Entry 8RE8 (X-ray diffraction, 1.85 A resolution); this record covers chains A and B.

== Chain A ==
Molecule: Aspartyl/asparaginyl beta-hydroxylase
Organism: Homo sapiens
Notes: EC 1.14.11.16
UniProtKB: Q12797 (ASPH_HUMAN); residues 315-758 here = UniProt positions 315-758
Amino-acid sequence (444 residues; each row starts with the number of its first residue):
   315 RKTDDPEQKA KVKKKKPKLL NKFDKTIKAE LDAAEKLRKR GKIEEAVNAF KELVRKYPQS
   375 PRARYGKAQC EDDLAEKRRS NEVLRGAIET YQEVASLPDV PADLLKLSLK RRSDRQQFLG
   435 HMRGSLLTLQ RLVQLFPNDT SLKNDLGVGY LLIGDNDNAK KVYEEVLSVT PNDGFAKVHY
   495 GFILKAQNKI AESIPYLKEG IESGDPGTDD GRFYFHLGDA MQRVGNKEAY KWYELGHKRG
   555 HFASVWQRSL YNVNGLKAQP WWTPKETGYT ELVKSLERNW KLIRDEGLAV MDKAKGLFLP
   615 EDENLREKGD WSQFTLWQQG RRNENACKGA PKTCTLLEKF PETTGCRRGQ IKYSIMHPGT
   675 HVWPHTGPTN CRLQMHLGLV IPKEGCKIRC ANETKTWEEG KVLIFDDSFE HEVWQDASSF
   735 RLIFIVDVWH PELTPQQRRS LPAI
Disordered / not traced: 315-329
Cystine bridges: Cys641-Cys648
Differences from the reference sequence: engineered mutation Gln688 (Arg in Q12797)
Bound ions: Mn2+: His679, His725 (together with Q1Z) (shared with Asp103(B) of chain B)
Small-molecule neighbours: Q1Z ((3R)-3-methyl-2-oxidanylidene-pentanedioic acid): Trp625, Ser668, Met670, Val676, His679, Gln688, His690, Trp711, Phe719, Asp721, His725, Val727, Arg735, Ile737, Ile739
UniProt features mapped onto this chain:
  - binding site (2-oxoglutarate): Trp625, Ser668, Arg735
  - binding site (Fe cation): His679, His725
  - glycosylation (N-linked (GlcNAc...) asparagine): Asn452, Asn706
  - natural variant: Arg735 (R735W: In FDLAB)
From the paper describing this entry:
  - binding site for Q1Z: Trp625, Met670, Val676, Gln688, Val727
  - disease-associated variants - R735Q (>60-fold): decreased binding to 2OG
  - disease-associated variants - R735Q (6-fold): decreased binding to Fe(II)
  - mutagenesis - G434V (2-fold): increased binding to Fe(II)

== Chain B ==
Molecule: Coagulation factor X
UniProtKB: P00742 (FA10_HUMAN); numbering as in UniProt (aligned over 86-124)
Amino-acid sequence (39 residues; each row starts with the number of its first residue):
    86 DGDQSETSPS QNQGKCKDGL GEYTCTSLEG FEGKNSELF
Disordered / not traced: 86-98, 117-124
Cystine bridges: Cys101-Cys110
Differences from the reference sequence: engineered mutation Ser90 (Cys in P00742), Ser95 (Cys in P00742), Ser112 (Cys in P00742), Ser121 (Cys in P00742)
Bound ions: Mn2+: Asp103 (together with Q1Z) (shared with His679(A), His725(A) of chain A)
UniProt features mapped onto this chain:
  - modified residue: Asp103 (3R: -3-hydroxyaspartate)
  - natural variant: Glu91 (E91K: In FA10D)
From the paper describing this entry:
  - Mn2+ coordination: Asp103

== Interface between chain A and chain B ==
Contacting residue pairs (58):
  Ala389(A) - Phe116(B)
  Glu390(A) - Phe116(B)
  Arg393(A) - Phe116(B)
  Ser394(A) - Phe116(B)
  Asn395(A) - Glu114(B)  hydrogen bond (side chain-backbone)
  Asn395(A) - Gly115(B)
  Asn395(A) - Phe116(B)  hydrogen bond (side chain-backbone)
  Gln431(A) - Leu113(B)
  Phe432(A) - Leu113(B)
  Phe432(A) - Gly115(B)  hydrogen bond (backbone-backbone)
  Phe432(A) - Phe116(B)  hydrophobic
  Leu433(A) - Leu113(B)
  Leu433(A) - Gly115(B)
  Gly434(A) - Leu113(B)
  Val462(A) - Tyr108(B)
  Leu465(A) - Tyr108(B)  hydrophobic
  Leu466(A) - Tyr108(B)  hydrophobic
  Leu466(A) - Thr109(B)
  His493(A) - Tyr108(B)  hydrogen bond
  Phe496(A) - Gly106(B)
  Phe496(A) - Glu107(B)
  Phe496(A) - Tyr108(B)  hydrophobic
  Arg526(A) - Tyr108(B)  hydrogen bond (side chain-backbone)
  Arg526(A) - Thr109(B)
  Phe529(A) - Leu105(B)  hydrophobic
  His530(A) - Leu105(B)  hydrogen bond (side chain-backbone)
  His530(A) - Gly106(B)
  Arg562(A) - Leu105(B)
  Leu564(A) - Leu105(B)  hydrophobic
  Tyr565(A) - Leu105(B)  hydrophobic
  Tyr565(A) - Thr109(B)
  Tyr565(A) - Cys110(B)  hydrogen bond (side chain-backbone)
  Tyr565(A) - Thr111(B)
  Asp616(A) - Lys102(B)  salt bridge
  Glu617(A) - Lys100(B)
  Glu617(A) - Cys101(B)
  Glu617(A) - Lys102(B)  hydrogen bond (side chain-backbone)
  Glu617(A) - Asp103(B)  hydrogen bond (side chain-backbone)
  Glu617(A) - Gly104(B)  hydrogen bond (side chain-backbone)
  Leu619(A) - Asp103(B)
  Gln627(A) - Asp103(B)
  Gln633(A) - Lys100(B)
  Gln664(A) - Lys102(B)
  Lys666(A) - Asp103(B)  salt bridge
  His679(A) - Asp103(B)
  Thr680(A) - Asp103(B)
  Thr680(A) - Gly104(B)
  Gly681(A) - Asp103(B)
  Gly681(A) - Leu105(B)
  Pro682(A) - Cys101(B)
  Pro682(A) - Lys102(B)
  Pro682(A) - Gly104(B)
  Pro682(A) - Leu105(B)  hydrophobic
  Arg686(A) - Lys102(B)  hydrogen bond (side chain-backbone)
  Pro756(A) - Thr111(B)
  Ala757(A) - Thr111(B)
  Ile758(A) - Cys101(B)
  Ile758(A) - Thr111(B)
Also at the interface, not in a pair above, chain A (40 interface residues in all): Leu398, Met436, Ser563, Trp625, Asp721

== In short ==
The interface between chain A and chain B involves 40 residues on one side and 16 on the other; the contacts
include 11 hydrogen bonds and 2 salt bridges. Among the polar pairs are Asp616(A)-Lys102(B),
Lys666(A)-Asp103(B) and Asn395(A)-Glu114(B). The paper reports a binding site for Q1Z at Trp625(A), Met670(A)
and Val676(A) among others; R735Q of chain A reduces binding to 2OG.
Here chain A is Aspartyl/asparaginyl beta-hydroxylase (Homo sapiens) and chain B is Coagulation factor X.
Entry 8RE8 (Aspartyl/Asparaginyl beta-hydroxylase (AspH) R688Q variant in complex with Mn,
(3R)-methyl-2-oxoglutarate and a Factor X derived peptide ...) was determined by X-ray diffraction together
with 8RE5, 8RE6, 8RE7 and 8RE9 from the same study.
